Entry 3MGN (X-ray diffraction, 1.40 A resolution); this record covers chains C and H of the 6 polymer chains in the assembly.

== Chain C ==
Molecule: IQN17
Chain sequence (47 residues; numbered 0 to 46; the number before each row is that of its first residue; numbering starts at 0):
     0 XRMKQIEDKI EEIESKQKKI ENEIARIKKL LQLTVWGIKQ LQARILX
Modified residues: ACE (acetyl group) at position 0; NH2 (amino group) at position 46

== Chain H ==
Molecule: D-peptide inhibitor PIE71
Chain sequence (17 residues; each row starts with the number of its first residue; numbering starts at 0):
     0 XKGFVCPPEW RWLCDLX
Unresolved in the structure: 0-1
Modified residues: ACE (acetyl group) at position 0, NH2 (amino group) at position 16; Lys1 (D-lysine; DLY); Phe3 (D-phenylalanine; DPN); Val4 (D-valine; DVA); Cys5, Cys13 (D-cysteine; DCY); Pro6, Pro7 (D-proline; DPR); Glu8 (D-glutamic acid; DGL); Trp9, Trp11 (D-tryptophan; DTR); Arg10 (D-arginine; DAR); Leu12, Leu15 (D-leucine; DLE); Asp14 (D-aspartic acid; DAS)
Disulfides: Cys5-Cys13
Covalently attached groups: covalent link Cys5-Cys13

== Interface between chain C and chain H ==
Residue-residue contacts (8; chain C residue first):
  Val34(C) - Trp11(H)
  Val34(C) - Leu15(H)
  Ile37(C) - Trp9(H)
  Ile37(C) - Trp11(H)
  Lys38(C) - Trp11(H)
  Gln41(C) - Glu8(H)  hydrogen bond (side chain-backbone)
  Gln41(C) - Trp9(H)
  Gln41(C) - Trp11(H)
Interface residues without a listed pair, chain H (5 interface residues in all): Leu12

== Overview ==
The interface between chain C and chain H involves 4 residues on one side and 5 on the other; the contacts
include 1 hydrogen bond. The hydrogen-bonded pair is Gln41(C)-Glu8(H).
Chain C is IQN17 and chain H is D-peptide inhibitor PIE71; the structure, D-Peptide inhibitor PIE71 in complex
with IQN17, was determined by X-ray diffraction (same publication as 3L35, 3L36 and 3L37).
